Entry 7V3U (electron microscopy, 3.20 A resolution); this record covers chains 2 and 6 of the 12 polymer chains in the assembly.

# Chain 2
Molecule: DNA replication licensing factor MCM2
From: Saccharomyces cerevisiae S288C
Notes: EC 3.6.4.12
UniProt: P29469 (MCM2_YEAST); numbering as in UniProt (aligned over 1-868)
Chain sequence (868 residues; numbered 1 to 868; the number before each row is that of its first residue):
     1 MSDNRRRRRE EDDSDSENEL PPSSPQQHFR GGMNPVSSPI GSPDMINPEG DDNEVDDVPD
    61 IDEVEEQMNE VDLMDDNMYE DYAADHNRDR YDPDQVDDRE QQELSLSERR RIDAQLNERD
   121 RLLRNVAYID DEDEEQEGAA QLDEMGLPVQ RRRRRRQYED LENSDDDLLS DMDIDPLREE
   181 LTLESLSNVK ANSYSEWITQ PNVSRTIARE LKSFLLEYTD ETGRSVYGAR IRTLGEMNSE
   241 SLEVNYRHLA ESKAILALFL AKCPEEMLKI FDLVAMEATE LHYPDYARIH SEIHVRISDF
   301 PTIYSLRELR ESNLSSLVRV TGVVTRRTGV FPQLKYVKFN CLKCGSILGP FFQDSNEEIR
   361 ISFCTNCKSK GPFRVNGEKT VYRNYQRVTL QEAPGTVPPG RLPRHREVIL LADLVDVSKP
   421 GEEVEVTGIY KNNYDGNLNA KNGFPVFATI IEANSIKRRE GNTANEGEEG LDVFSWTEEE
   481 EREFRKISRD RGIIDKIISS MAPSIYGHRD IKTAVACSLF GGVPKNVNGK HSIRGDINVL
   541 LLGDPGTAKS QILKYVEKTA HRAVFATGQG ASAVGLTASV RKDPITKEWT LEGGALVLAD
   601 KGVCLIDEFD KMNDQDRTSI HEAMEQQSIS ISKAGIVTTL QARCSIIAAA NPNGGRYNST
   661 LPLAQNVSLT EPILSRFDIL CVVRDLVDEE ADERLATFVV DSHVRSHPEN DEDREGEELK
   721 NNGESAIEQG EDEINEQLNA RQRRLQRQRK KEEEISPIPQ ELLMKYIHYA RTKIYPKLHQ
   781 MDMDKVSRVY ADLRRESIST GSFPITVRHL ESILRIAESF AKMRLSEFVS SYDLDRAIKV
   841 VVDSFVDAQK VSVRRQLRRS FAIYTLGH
Not modelled in the structure: 1-180, 460-472, 711-755, 867-868
Ion coordination: Zn2+: Cys-341, Cys-344, Cys-364, Cys-367; Mg2+: Ser-550 (together with ATP-gamma-S)
Small-molecule neighbours:
  - ATP-gamma-S (AGS; phosphothiophosphoric acid-adenylate ester), molecule 1: Ser-504, Ile-505, Tyr-506, His-508, Pro-545, Gly-546, Thr-547, Ala-548, Lys-549, Ser-550, Gln-551, Asn-651, Leu-695, Phe-698, Val-699
  - ATP-gamma-S (AGS), molecule 2: His-531, Glu-625, Pro-672, Ser-675, Val-807, Arg-808, Glu-811

# Chain 6
Molecule: DNA replication licensing factor MCM6
From: Saccharomyces cerevisiae S288C
Notes: EC 3.6.4.12
UniProt: P53091 (MCM6_YEAST); residue numbers follow UniProt; this construct covers 1-1017
Chain sequence (1017 residues; numbered 1 to 1017; the number before each row is that of its first residue):
     1 MSSPFPADTP SSNRPSNSSP PPSSIGAGFG SSSGLDSQIG SRLHFPSSSQ PHVSNSQTGP
    61 FVNDSTQFSS QRLQTDGSAT NDMEGNEPAR SFKSRALNHV KKVDDVTGEK VREAFEQFLE
   121 DFSVQSTDTG EVEKVYRAQI EFMKIYDLNT IYIDYQHLSM RENGALAMAI SEQYYRFLPF
   181 LQKGLRRVVR KYAPELLNTS DSLKRSEGDE GQADEDEQQD DDMNGSSLPR DSGSSAAPGN
   241 GTSAMATRSI TTSTSPEQTE RVFQISFFNL PTVHRIRDIR SEKIGSLLSI SGTVTRTSEV
   301 RPELYKASFT CDMCRAIVDN VEQSFKYTEP TFCPNPSCEN RAFWTLNVTR SRFLDWQKVR
   361 IQENANEIPT GSMPRTLDVI LRGDSVERAK PGDRCKFTGV EIVVPDVTQL GLPGVKPSST
   421 LDTRGISKTT EGLNSGVTGL RSLGVRDLTY KISFLACHVI SIGSNIGASS PDANSNNRET
   481 ELQMAANLQA NNVYQDNERD QEVFLNSLSS DEINELKEMV KDEHIYDKLV RSIAPAVFGH
   541 EAVKKGILLQ MLGGVHKSTV EGIKLRGDIN ICVVGDPSTS KSQFLKYVVG FAPRSVYTSG
   601 KASSAAGLTA AVVRDEEGGD YTIEAGALML ADNGICCIDE FDKMDISDQV AIHEAMEQQT
   661 ISIAKAGIHA TLNARTSILA AANPVGGRYN RKLSLRGNLN MTAPIMSRFD LFFVILDDCN
   721 EKIDTELASH IVDLHMKRDE AIEPPFSAEQ LRRYIKYART FKPILTKEAR SYLVEKYKEL
   781 RKDDAQGFSR SSYRITVRQL ESMIRLSEAI ARANCVDEIT PSFIAEAYDL LRQSIIRVDV
   841 DDVEMDEEFD NIESQSHAAS GNNDDNDDGT GSGVITSEPP ADIEEGQSEA TARPGTSEKK
   901 KTTVTYDKYV SMMNMIVRKI AEVDREGAEE LTAVDIVDWY LLQKENDLGS LAEYWEERRL
   961 AFKVIKRLVK DRILMEIHGT RHNLRDLENE ENENNKTVYV IHPNCEVLDQ LEPQDSS
Not modelled in the structure: 1-100, 200-259, 434-440, 468-497, 844-1017
Ion coordination: Zn2+: Cys-311, Cys-314, Cys-333, Cys-338; Mg2+: Ser-582 (together with ATP-gamma-S)
Small-molecule neighbours:
  - ATP-gamma-S (AGS; phosphothiophosphoric acid-adenylate ester), molecule 1: Ala-536, Val-537, Phe-538, His-540, Asp-576, Pro-577, Ser-578, Thr-579, Ser-580, Lys-581, Ser-582, Gln-583, Asn-683, Leu-727, His-730, Ile-731
  - ATP-gamma-S (AGS), molecule 2: Ser-707, Val-797, Arg-798, Glu-801

# Interface between chain 2 and chain 6
Contacting residue pairs (109; chain 2 residue first):
  Glu-196(2) with Arg-350(6), salt bridge
  Arg-307(2) with Glu-387(6)
  Arg-310(2) with Val-300(6); Asp-355(6); Glu-387(6)
  Glu-311(2) with Arg-352(6); Phe-353(6), hydrogen bond (side chain-backbone); Asp-355(6)
  Leu-314(2) with Phe-353(6), hydrophobic
  Ser-315(2) with Thr-349(6)
  Thr-325(2) with His-669(6)
  Arg-326(2) with Gly-667(6), hydrogen bond (side chain-backbone); His-669(6)
  Gln-391(2) with His-669(6); Ala-670(6); Thr-671(6), hydrogen bond (side chain-backbone)
  Pro-394(2) with Asn-673(6), hydrogen bond (backbone-side chain)
  Val-397(2) with Asn-673(6); Arg-675(6)
  Pro-399(2) with Asp-632(6); Asn-633(6); Arg-675(6)
  Gly-400(2) with Lys-390(6); Pro-391(6); Arg-594(6)
  Arg-401(2) with Glu-387(6), salt bridge; Ala-389(6), hydrogen bond (side chain-backbone)
  Leu-402(2) with Ile-623(6), hydrophobic
  Pro-403(2) with Thr-671(6); Leu-672(6)
  Arg-404(2) with Thr-297(6), hydrogen bond; Ser-298(6), hydrogen bond (side chain-backbone); Glu-299(6); Gln-357(6); Glu-387(6), salt bridge
  His-405(2) with Glu-299(6)
  Arg-406(2) with Glu-299(6), salt bridge; Val-300(6)
  Asn-432(2) with Pro-302(6); Phe-353(6)
  Tyr-434(2) with Val-348(6), hydrophobic
  Leu-438(2) with Tyr-327(6), hydrophobic
  Lys-441(2) with Asp-615(6); Glu-616(6); Gly-618(6)
  Asn-442(2) with Trp-356(6); Lys-358(6), hydrogen bond
  Gly-443(2) with Phe-325(6); Lys-326(6)
  Phe-444(2) with Glu-303(6); Phe-325(6), hydrophobic; Trp-356(6); Ile-380(6), hydrophobic; Ile-402(6), hydrophobic
  Pro-445(2) with Pro-302(6); Glu-303(6); Leu-304(6), hydrogen bond (backbone-backbone); Phe-325(6)
  Val-446(2) with Arg-301(6); Pro-302(6); Trp-356(6), hydrophobic
  Phe-447(2) with Pro-302(6), hydrogen bond (backbone-backbone); Leu-304(6), hydrophobic; Val-348(6), hydrophobic; Phe-353(6), hydrophobic
  Thr-449(2) with Pro-302(6)
  Pro-545(2) with Thr-796(6)
  Gln-569(2) with Val-650(6)
  Ala-571(2) with Glu-654(6), hydrogen bond (backbone-side chain)
  Ser-572(2) with Glu-654(6), hydrogen bond
  Ile-585(2) with Tyr-621(6), hydrophobic; Ala-666(6), hydrophobic; Gly-667(6)
  Glu-608(2) with Pro-704(6)
  Arg-656(2) with Arg-794(6)
  Asp-685(2) with Arg-781(6), hydrogen bond (backbone-side chain); Arg-794(6), salt bridge; Thr-796(6)
  Val-687(2) with Arg-781(6); Ala-785(6), hydrophobic
  Glu-689(2) with Lys-782(6), salt bridge
  Asp-692(2) with Arg-781(6), salt bridge
  Glu-693(2) with Val-774(6); Glu-775(6); Lys-778(6), salt bridge
  Leu-695(2) with Val-797(6), hydrophobic
  Ala-696(2) with Val-774(6), hydrophobic; Tyr-777(6), hydrophobic; Leu-800(6), hydrophobic
  Val-699(2) with Val-797(6), hydrophobic; Leu-800(6), hydrophobic
  Val-700(2) with Leu-765(6), hydrophobic; Arg-770(6); Leu-773(6), hydrophobic
  His-703(2) with Lys-557(6); Leu-565(6); Glu-801(6); Ile-804(6)
  Val-704(2) with Arg-770(6)
  Ser-706(2) with Lys-557(6); Ser-558(6); Thr-559(6)
  His-707(2) with Lys-557(6); Lys-762(6); Pro-763(6), hydrogen bond (side chain-backbone); Ile-764(6)
  Pro-708(2) with His-556(6); Lys-557(6)
  Glu-709(2) with Lys-762(6)
Also at the interface, not in a pair above, chain 2 (60 interface residues in all): Leu-309, Gly-395, Pro-398, Ser-504, Gly-546, Lys-558, Gly-570, Thr-697
Also at the interface, not in a pair above, chain 6 (82 interface residues in all): Leu-346, Leu-354, Arg-388, Val-404, Val-555, Glu-561, Gly-619, Asp-620, Ala-625, His-653, Ser-662, Arg-798, Glu-808

# In short
60 residues of chain 2 and 82 residues of chain 6 are in contact; the contacts include 14 hydrogen bonds and 8
salt bridges. Polar contacts include Glu-196(2)/Arg-350(6), Arg-401(2)/Glu-387(6) and Arg-404(2)/Glu-387(6).
One ATP-gamma-S molecule is bound between chain 2 and chain 6.
Chain 2 is DNA replication licensing factor MCM2 and chain 6 is DNA replication licensing factor MCM6, both
from Saccharomyces cerevisiae S288C; the structure, Cryo-EM structure of MCM double hexamer with structured
Mcm4-NSD, was determined by electron microscopy, deposited together with 7V3V and 7W8G.
